Entry 5MJC (X-ray diffraction, 1.62 A resolution); this record covers chain A.

# Chain A
Molecule: Neuroglobin
From: Mus musculus
UniProtKB: Q9ER97 (NGB_MOUSE); residue numbers follow UniProt; this construct covers 3-150
Chain sequence (148 residues; numbered 3 to 150; the number before each row is that of its first residue):
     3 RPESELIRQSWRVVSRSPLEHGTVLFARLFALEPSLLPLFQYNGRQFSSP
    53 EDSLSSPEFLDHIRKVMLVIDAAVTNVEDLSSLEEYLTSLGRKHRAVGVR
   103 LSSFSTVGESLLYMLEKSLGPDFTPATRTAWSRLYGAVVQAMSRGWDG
Differences from the reference sequence: engineered mutation S55 (Cys in Q9ER97), S120 (Cys in Q9ER97)
Bound ions: heme Fe: H64, H96
Ligand contacts:
  - 1,4-diethylene dioxide (DIO), molecule 1: W13, S17, P20, M69, L70, D73
  - 1,4-diethylene dioxide (DIO), molecule 2: S19, E22, H23, V26, S120
  - heme (HEM): L31, L38, L41, F42, Y44, H64, K67, V68, V71, Y88, L92, K95, H96, V99, V101, S105, F106, V109
  - oxygen molecule (OXY): I72, A75, L113, W133, L136, Y137, V140
What the authors report for this chain:
  - binding site for oxygen molecule: I72, L113, W133, L136, Y137, V140

# Overview
Chain A binds heme, 1,4-diethylene dioxide and oxygen molecule. H64 and H96 form the heme Fe site. The paper
reports a binding site for oxygen molecule at I72, L113 and W133 among others.
Chain A is Neuroglobin (Mus musculus); the structure, metNeuroglobin under oxygen at 50 bar, was determined by
X-ray diffraction, deposited together with 6I3T, 6I40 and 5MJD.
